7WPR - chains K and O of the 32 polymer chains in the assembly; structure by electron microscopy, 4.39 A resolution (low resolution: residue-level contacts below are approximate; hydrogen-bond / salt-bridge calls are withheld).

# Chain K (and O)
Protein: von Willebrand antigen 2
From: Homo sapiens
Notes: fragment: D1D2 domain; chain O of this document is another copy of the same molecule, construct and numbering; everything in this record applies to it too
UniProt: P04275 (VWF_HUMAN); residue numbers follow UniProt; this construct covers 23-763
Amino-acid sequence (741 residues; numbered 23 to 763; the number before each row is that of its first residue):
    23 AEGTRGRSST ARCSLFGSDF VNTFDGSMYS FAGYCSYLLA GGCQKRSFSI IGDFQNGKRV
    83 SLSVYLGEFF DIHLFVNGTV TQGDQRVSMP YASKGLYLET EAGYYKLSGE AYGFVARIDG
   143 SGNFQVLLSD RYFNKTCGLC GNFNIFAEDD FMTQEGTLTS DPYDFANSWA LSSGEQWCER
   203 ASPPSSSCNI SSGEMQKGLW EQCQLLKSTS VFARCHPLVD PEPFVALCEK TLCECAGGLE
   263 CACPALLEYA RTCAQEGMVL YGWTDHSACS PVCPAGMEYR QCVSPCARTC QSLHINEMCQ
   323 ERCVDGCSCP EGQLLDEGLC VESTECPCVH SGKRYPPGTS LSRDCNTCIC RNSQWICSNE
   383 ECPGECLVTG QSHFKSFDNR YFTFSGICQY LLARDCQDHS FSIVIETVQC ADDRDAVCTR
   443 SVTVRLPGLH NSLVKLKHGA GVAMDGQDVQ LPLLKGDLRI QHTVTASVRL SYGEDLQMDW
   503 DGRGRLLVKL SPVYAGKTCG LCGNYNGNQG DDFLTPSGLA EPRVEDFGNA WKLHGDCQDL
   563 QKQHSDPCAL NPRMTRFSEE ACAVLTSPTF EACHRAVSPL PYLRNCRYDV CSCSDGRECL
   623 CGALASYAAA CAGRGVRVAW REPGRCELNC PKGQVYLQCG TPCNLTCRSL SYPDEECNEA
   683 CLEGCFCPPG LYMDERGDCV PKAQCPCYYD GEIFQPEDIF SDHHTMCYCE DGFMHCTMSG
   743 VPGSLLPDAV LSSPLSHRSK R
Unresolved in the structure: 23-29, 741-763
Swiss-Prot annotation at these positions:
  - glycosylation (N-linked (GlcNAc...) asparagine): Asn-99, Asn-156, Asn-211, Asn-666
Disulfide bonds: Cys-35/Cys-162, Cys-57/Cys-200, Cys-65/Cys-159, Cys-210/Cys-255, Cys-225/Cys-250, Cys-237/Cys-275, Cys-257/Cys-263, Cys-265/Cys-291, Cys-295/Cys-329, Cys-304/Cys-325, Cys-308/Cys-321, Cys-312/Cys-348, Cys-331/Cys-342, Cys-350/Cys-372, Cys-367/Cys-384, Cys-370/Cys-379, Cys-388/Cys-524, Cys-410/Cys-559, Cys-418/Cys-521, Cys-432/Cys-440, Cys-570/Cys-613, Cys-584/Cys-608, Cys-595/Cys-633, Cys-615/Cys-621, Cys-623/Cys-648, Cys-652/Cys-687, Cys-661/Cys-683, Cys-665/Cys-679, Cys-669/Cys-707, Cys-689/Cys-701, Cys-709/Cys-731, Cys-729/Cys-738
Bound ions: Ca2+ site 1: Asp-47, Asn-164, Asn-166, Phe-168; Ca2+ site 2: Asp-400, Asn-528, Asn-530, Asp-533, Asp-534
From the paper describing this entry:
  - mutagenesis - Y87S: decreased binding to D'D3 monomer
  - mutagenesis - Y87S: unchanged binding to another copy of this molecule

# Interface between chain K and chain O
Residue-residue contacts (74):
  Ile-409(K) / Asp-724(O)
  Ile-409(K) / His-725(O)
  Glu-428(K) / Asp-724(O)
  Thr-429(K) / Asp-724(O)
  Val-430(K) / Phe-722(O)
  Val-430(K) / Ser-723(O)
  Val-430(K) / Asp-724(O)
  Gln-431(K) / Phe-722(O)
  Gln-431(K) / Ser-723(O)
  Cys-432(K) / Ile-721(O)
  Ala-433(K) / Ile-721(O)
  Arg-442(K) / Glu-714(O)
  Arg-442(K) / Phe-722(O)
  Ser-443(K) / Glu-714(O)
  Lys-457(K) / Asp-712(O)
  Lys-459(K) / Asp-712(O)
  Lys-459(K) / Gly-713(O)
  Lys-459(K) / Glu-714(O)
  His-460(K) / Glu-714(O)
  His-460(K) / Ile-715(O)
  His-460(K) / Phe-716(O)
  His-460(K) / Asp-720(O)
  Gly-461(K) / Ile-715(O)
  Gln-469(K) / Leu-475(O)
  Gln-469(K) / Leu-476(O)
  Gln-469(K) / Lys-477(O)
  Asp-470(K) / Val-471(O)
  Asp-470(K) / Gln-472(O)
  Asp-470(K) / Leu-475(O)
  Val-471(K) / Asp-470(O)
  Val-471(K) / Gln-472(O)
  Gln-472(K) / Asp-470(O)
  Gln-472(K) / Val-471(O)
  Gln-472(K) / Gln-472(O)
  Gln-472(K) / Leu-473(O)
  Leu-473(K) / Gln-472(O)
  Leu-475(K) / Gln-469(O)
  Leu-475(K) / Asp-470(O)
  Leu-476(K) / Gln-469(O)
  Lys-477(K) / Gln-469(O)
  Arg-505(K) / Asp-720(O)
  Gln-560(K) / His-725(O)
  Ser-616(K) / Ile-721(O)
  Arg-698(K) / Arg-698(O)
  Asp-712(K) / Lys-457(O)
  Asp-712(K) / Lys-459(O)
  Gly-713(K) / Lys-459(O)
  Glu-714(K) / Arg-442(O)
  Glu-714(K) / Ser-443(O)
  Glu-714(K) / Lys-459(O)
  Glu-714(K) / His-460(O)
  Glu-714(K) / Gly-461(O)
  Ile-715(K) / His-460(O)
  Ile-715(K) / Gly-461(O)
  Phe-716(K) / His-460(O)
  Asp-720(K) / His-460(O)
  Asp-720(K) / Arg-505(O)
  Ile-721(K) / Cys-432(O)
  Ile-721(K) / Ala-433(O)
  Ile-721(K) / Ser-616(O)
  Phe-722(K) / Val-430(O)
  Phe-722(K) / Gln-431(O)
  Phe-722(K) / Cys-432(O)
  Phe-722(K) / Arg-442(O)
  Ser-723(K) / Val-430(O)
  Ser-723(K) / Gln-431(O)
  Ser-723(K) / Cys-432(O)
  Asp-724(K) / Ile-409(O)
  Asp-724(K) / Glu-428(O)
  Asp-724(K) / Thr-429(O)
  Asp-724(K) / Val-430(O)
  Asp-724(K) / Gln-431(O)
  His-725(K) / Ile-409(O)
  His-725(K) / Gln-560(O)
Interface residues without a listed pair, chain K (46 interface residues in all): Asp-434, Ala-462, Gly-463, Pro-474, Glu-697, Gly-699, Tyr-711, Gln-717, Glu-719, Met-728
Interface residues without a listed pair, chain O (46 interface residues in all): Gly-408, Asp-434, Ala-462, Gly-463, Pro-474, Glu-697, Gly-699, Tyr-711, Gln-717, Glu-719

# Summary
Chain K and chain O each contribute 46 residues to their interface. The Ca2+ site 1 is built by Asp-47(K),
Asn-164(K), Asn-166(K) and Phe-168(K). From the paper: Y87S of chain K reduces binding to D'D3 monomer; Y87S
of chain K leaves binding to another copy of this molecule unchanged.
Chain K and chain O are both von Willebrand antigen 2 (Homo sapiens); the structure, VWF D'D3 dimer complexed
with D1D2 at 4.39 angstron resolution(VWF tube), was determined by electron microscopy together with 7WPP,
7WPQ, 7WPS and 7WQT from the same study.
